1J8H - chains C and E of the 5 polymer chains in the assembly; structure by X-ray diffraction, 2.40 A resolution.

== Chain C ==
Protein: Hemagglutinin HA1 peptide chain
Organism: Influenzavirus A
Notes: fragment: Antigen Peptide
UniProtKB: P03437 (HEMA_IAAIC); residues 306-318 here correspond to UniProt positions 322-334 (UniProt number = residue number + 16)
Sequence (13 residues; numbered 306 to 318; the number before each row is that of its first residue):
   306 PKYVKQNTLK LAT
Reported in the primary citation:
  - conformationally variable residues (side-chain flip): Q311 to L314

== Chain E ==
Protein: T-cell receptor beta chain
Organism: Homo sapiens
Notes: fragment: Extracellular Domain
Sequence (246 residues; numbered 2 to 251; 4 numbers in that range are skipped by the numbering (no residue carries them; nothing is unmodelled there); the number before each row is that of its first residue):
     2 VKVTQSSRYL VKRTGEKVFL ECVQDMDHEN MFWYRQDPGL GLRLIYFSYD VKMKEKGDIP
    62 EG
    65 YSVSREKKER FSLILESAST NQTSMYLCAS SSTGLP
   104 YGYTFGSGTR LTVVEDLNKV FPPEVAVFEP SEAEISHTQK ATLVCLATGF FPDHVELSWW
   164 VNGKEVHSGV STDPQPLKEQ PALNDSRYSL SSRLRVSATF WQNPRNHFRC QVQFYGLSEN
   224 DEWTQDRAKP VTQIVSAEAW GRADCGFT
Unresolved in the structure: 247-251
Cystine bridges: C23-C92, C148-C213
Sequence notes: engineered mutation S192 (Cys207 in S18894)

== How chain C and chain E interact ==
Contacting residue pairs (8):
  K310(C) - T97(E)
  N312(C) - T97(E)
  T313(C) - T97(E)
  T313(C) - G98(E)
  L314(C) - G98(E)
  K315(C) - D28(E)  salt bridge
  K315(C) - E30(E)  salt bridge
  K315(C) - G98(E)  hydrogen bond (backbone-backbone)
Other interface residues (no listed pair), chain E (7 interface residues in all): K72, S96, L99

== Overview ==
The interface between chain C and chain E involves 5 residues on one side and 7 on the other; the contacts
include 1 hydrogen bond and 2 salt bridges. Polar pairs include K315(C)-D28(E), K315(C)-E30(E) and
K315(C)-G98(E). From the paper: conformational variability at Q311(C).
Chain C is Hemagglutinin HA1 peptide chain (Influenzavirus A) and chain E is T-cell receptor beta chain (Homo
sapiens); the structure, Crystal Structure of a Complex of a Human alpha/beta-T cell Receptor, Influenza HA
Antigen Peptide, and ..., was determined by X-ray diffraction.
